Entry 7VP5 (X-ray diffraction, 2.99 A resolution); this record covers chains A and C of the 4 polymer chains in the assembly.

Chain A:
Protein: Transcription factor TCP10
Source organism: Arabidopsis thaliana
UniProt: O82277 (TCP10_ARATH); residues 1-87 here = UniProt positions 1-87
Sequence (107 residues; row label = number of the first residue in the row; numbers below 1 keep their minus sign (Met-19 is residue -19)):
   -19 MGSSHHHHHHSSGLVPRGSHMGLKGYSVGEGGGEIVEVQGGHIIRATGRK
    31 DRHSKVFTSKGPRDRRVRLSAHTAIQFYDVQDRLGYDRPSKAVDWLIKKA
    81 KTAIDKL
Disordered / not traced: -19 to 31
Differences from the reference sequence: initiating methionine (-19); expression tag (-18 to 0)

Chain C:
Molecule: 14-nt DNA strand
Sequence (14 nucleotides; row label = number of the first residue in the row):
     1 ATGTGGTCCCGTGT

Interface between chain A and chain C:
Contacting residue pairs - 7 pairs, chain A then chain C:
  Lys35(A) with DC8(C), salt bridge to the phosphate
  Asp44(A) with DT7(C), phosphate contact
  Arg46(A) with DC8(C), base contact
  Arg48(A) with DG5(C), phosphate contact; DG6(C), hydrogen bond to the base; DT7(C), base contact
  Ser50(A) with DG5(C), phosphate contact

Overview:
Chain A and chain C form an interface of 5 and 4 residues respectively; the contacts include 1 hydrogen bond
and 1 salt bridge. Polar pairs include Arg48(A)-DG6(C) and Lys35(A)-DC8(C).
Chain A is Transcription factor TCP10 (Arabidopsis thaliana) and chain C is a 14-nt DNA strand; the structure,
Structure of a transcription factor and DNA complex, was determined by X-ray diffraction (same publication as
7VP1, 7VP2, 7VP4 and 7VP7).
